Entry 4X6Z (X-ray diffraction, 2.70 A resolution); this record covers chains S and T of the 30 polymer chains in the assembly.

[Chain S]
Protein: Proteasome subunit alpha type-5
From: Saccharomyces cerevisiae (strain ATCC 204508 / S288c)
Notes: EC 3.4.25.1
UniProtKB: P32379 (PSA5_YEAST); numbering as in UniProt (aligned over 1-260)
Sequence (260 residues; numbered 1 to 260; the number before each row is that of its first residue):
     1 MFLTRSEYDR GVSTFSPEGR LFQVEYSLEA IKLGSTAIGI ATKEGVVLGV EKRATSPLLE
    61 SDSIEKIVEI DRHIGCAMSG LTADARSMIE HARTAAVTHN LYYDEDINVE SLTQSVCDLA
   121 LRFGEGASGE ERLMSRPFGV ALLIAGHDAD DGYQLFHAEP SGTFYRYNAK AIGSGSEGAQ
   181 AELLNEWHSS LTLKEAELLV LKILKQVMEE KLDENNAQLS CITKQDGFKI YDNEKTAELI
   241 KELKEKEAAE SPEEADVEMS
Not modelled in the structure: 1-8, 251-260

[Chain T]
Protein: Proteasome subunit alpha type-6
From: Saccharomyces cerevisiae (strain ATCC 204508 / S288c)
Notes: EC 3.4.25.1
UniProtKB: P40302 (PSA6_YEAST); residue numbers follow UniProt; this construct covers 1-234
Sequence (234 residues; numbered 1 to 234; the number before each row is that of its first residue):
     1 MFRNNYDGDT VTFSPTGRLF QVEYALEAIK QGSVTVGLRS NTHAVLVALK RNADELSSYQ
    61 KKIIKCDEHM GLSLAGLAPD ARVLSNYLRQ QCNYSSLVFN RKLAVERAGH LLCDKAQKNT
   121 QSYGGRPYGV GLLIIGYDKS GAHLLEFQPS GNVTELYGTA IGARSQGAKT YLERTLDTFI
   181 KIDGNPDELI KAGVEAISQS LRDESLTVDN LSIAIVGKDT PFTIYDGEAV AKYI
Not modelled in the structure: 1-2
Swiss-Prot annotation at these positions:
  - modified residue: S14 (Phosphoserine)
  - cross-link: K191 (Glycyl lysine isopeptide (Lys-Gly) (interchain with G-Cter in ubiquitin))

[Chain S / chain T interface]
Contacting residue pairs (44; chain S residue first):
  S13(S) with G124(T); R126(T)
  T14(S) with G8(T); Q21(T)
  F15(S) with Q21(T), hydrogen bond (backbone-side chain); Y24(T); A25(T), hydrophobic; R126(T); P127(T)
  S16(S) with Y24(T)
  P17(S) with Y24(T), hydrophobic; E27(T)
  E18(S) with Q31(T), hydrogen bond (backbone-side chain)
  G19(S) with Y24(T); A28(T)
  L21(S) with R126(T)
  Q114(S) with R82(T)
  D118(S) with R82(T), salt bridge
  L121(S) with L77(T), hydrophobic; P79(T), hydrophobic; R126(T)
  E125(S) with Y123(T), hydrogen bond
  S161(S) with P79(T)
  G162(S) with P79(T)
  T163(S) with Q60(T); P79(T)
  Y165(S) with R51(T), hydrogen bond (side chain-backbone); A53(T); S57(T); S58(T); Q60(T)
  R166(S) with L56(T); S57(T); S58(T), hydrogen bond (backbone-side chain)
  Y167(S) with A53(T); D54(T); L56(T); S57(T)
  N168(S) with L56(T), hydrogen bond (backbone-backbone)
  A169(S) with L56(T)
  Q180(S) with D54(T), hydrogen bond; L56(T)
  L183(S) with L56(T), hydrophobic
  L184(S) with D54(T)
Also at the interface, not in a pair above, chain S (27 interface residues in all): R10, G11, K170, W187
Also at the interface, not in a pair above, chain T (25 interface residues in all): N52, E55, D80, G129

[In short]
27 residues of chain S and 25 residues of chain T are in contact, with 7 hydrogen bonds and 1 salt bridge.
Polar contacts include D118(S)-R82(T), F15(S)-Q21(T) and E18(S)-Q31(T).
Here chain S is Proteasome subunit alpha type-5 and chain T is Proteasome subunit alpha type-6, both from
Saccharomyces cerevisiae (strain ATCC 204508 / S288c). Entry 4X6Z (Yeast 20S proteasome in complex with PR-VI
modulator) was determined by X-ray diffraction.
